Entry 9BX6 (electron microscopy, 3.44 A resolution); this record covers chains A and C of the 4 polymer chains in the assembly.

# Chain A
Protein: Ribonucleoside-diphosphate reductase subunit alpha
Source organism: Bacillus subtilis
Notes: EC 1.17.4.1
Reference sequence: P50620 (RIR1_BACSU); numbering as in UniProt (aligned over 1-700)
Sequence (700 residues; row label = number of the first residue in the row):
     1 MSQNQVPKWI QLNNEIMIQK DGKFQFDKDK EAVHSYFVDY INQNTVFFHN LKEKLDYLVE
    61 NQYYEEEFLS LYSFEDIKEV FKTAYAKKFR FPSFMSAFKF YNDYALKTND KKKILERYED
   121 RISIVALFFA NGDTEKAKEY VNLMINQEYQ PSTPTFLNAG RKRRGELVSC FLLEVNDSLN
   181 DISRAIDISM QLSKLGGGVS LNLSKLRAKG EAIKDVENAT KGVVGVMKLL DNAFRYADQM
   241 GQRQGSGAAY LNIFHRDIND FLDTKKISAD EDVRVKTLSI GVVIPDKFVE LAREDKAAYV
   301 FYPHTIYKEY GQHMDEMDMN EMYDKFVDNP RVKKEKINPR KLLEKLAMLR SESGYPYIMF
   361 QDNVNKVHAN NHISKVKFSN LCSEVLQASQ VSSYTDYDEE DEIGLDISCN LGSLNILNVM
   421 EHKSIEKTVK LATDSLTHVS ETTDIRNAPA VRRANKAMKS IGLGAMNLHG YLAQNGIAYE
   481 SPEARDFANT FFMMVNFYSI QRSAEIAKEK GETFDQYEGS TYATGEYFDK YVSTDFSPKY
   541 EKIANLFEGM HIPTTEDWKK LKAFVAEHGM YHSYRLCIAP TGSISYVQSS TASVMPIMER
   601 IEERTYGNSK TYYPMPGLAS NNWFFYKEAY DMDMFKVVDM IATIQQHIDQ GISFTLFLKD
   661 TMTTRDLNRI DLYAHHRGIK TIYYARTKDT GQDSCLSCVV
Disordered / not traced: 1-5, 689-700
UniProt features mapped onto this chain:
  - active site: Asn380 (Proton acceptor), Cys382 (Cysteine radical intermediate), Glu384 (Proton acceptor)
  - binding site (substrate): Thr153, Ser169, Cys170, Gly198, Asn380 to Glu384, Pro580 to Ile584
  - site: Cys170 (Important for hydrogen atom transfer), Asp177 (Allosteric effector binding), Arg207 (Allosteric effector binding), Cys409 (Important for hydrogen atom transfer), Tyr683 (Important for electron transfer), Tyr684 (Important for electron transfer), Cys695 (Interacts with thioredoxin/glutaredoxin), Cys698 (Interacts with thioredoxin/glutaredoxin)
  - mutagenesis: His255 (H255Y: In ts-A 73; temperature-sensitive lethal mutation)
Ligand contacts:
  - ATP (adenosine-5'-triphosphate): Lys30, Val33, His34, Phe37, Val38, Asn42, Phe89, Arg90, Phe91, Arg117
  - dTTP (TTP), molecule 1: Asp177, Ser178, Leu179, Ile182, Leu206, Arg207, Ala212, Ile213, Lys214, Ala219, Thr220, Lys221, His304
  - dTTP (TTP), molecule 2: Lys194, Tyr236, Ala237, Asp238
From the paper describing this entry:
  - catalytic residues: Cys382 (citing earlier work)

# Chain C
Protein: Ribonucleoside-diphosphate reductase subunit beta
Source organism: Bacillus subtilis
Notes: EC 1.17.4.1
Reference sequence: P50621 (RIR2_BACSU); residues 1-329 here = UniProt positions 1-329
Sequence (350 residues; each row starts with the number of its first residue; numbers below 1 keep their minus sign (Met-20 is residue -20)):
   -20 MGSSHHHHHH SSGLVPRGSH MMTKIYDAAN WSKHEDDFTQ MFYNQNVKQF WLPEEIALNG
    40 DLLTWKYLGK NEQDTYMKVL AGLTLLDTEQ GNTGMPIVAE HVDGHQRKAV LNFMAMMENA
   100 VHAKSYSNIF MTLAPTETIN EVFEWVKQNK YLQKKAQMIV GLYKAIQKDD EISLFKAMVA
   160 SVYLESFLFY SGFYYPLYFY GQGKLMQSGE IINLILRDEA IHGVYVGLLA QEIYNKQTEE
   220 KKAELREFAI DLLNQLYENE LEYTEDLYDQ VGLSHDVKKF IRYNANKALM NLGFDPYFEE
   280 EDINPIVLNG LNTKTKSHDF FSMKGNGYKK ATVEPLKDDD FYFEDEKEQI
Disordered / not traced: -20 to 15, 291-310, 323-329
Construct notes: initiating methionine (-20); expression tag (-19 to 0)
UniProt features mapped onto this chain:
  - active site: Tyr105
  - binding site (Fe cation): Asp66, Glu97, His101, Glu164, Glu198, His201
Bound ions: Mn2+ site 1: Asp66, Glu97, His101, Glu198; Mn2+ site 2: Glu97, Glu164, Glu198, His201

# How chain A and chain C interact
Contacting residue pairs (27):
  Ala292(A) - Phe320(C)
  Arg293(A) - Phe320(C)
  Arg293(A) - Tyr321(C)
  Arg340(A) - Leu315(C)  hydrogen bond (side chain-backbone)
  Arg340(A) - Lys316(C)
  Arg340(A) - Asp317(C)  salt bridge
  Arg340(A) - Phe320(C)
  Leu343(A) - Phe320(C)  hydrophobic
  Glu344(A) - Pro314(C)
  Glu344(A) - Leu315(C)  hydrogen bond (side chain-backbone)
  Thr663(A) - Thr311(C)
  Thr663(A) - Glu313(C)  hydrogen bond
  Thr664(A) - Thr311(C)  hydrogen bond (backbone-backbone)
  Thr664(A) - Val312(C)
  Thr664(A) - Glu313(C)  hydrogen bond (side chain-backbone)
  Arg665(A) - Glu313(C)
  Arg665(A) - Pro314(C)
  Arg665(A) - Lys316(C)
  Arg665(A) - Asp319(C)  salt bridge
  Asn668(A) - Leu315(C)
  Arg669(A) - Asp319(C)
  Arg669(A) - Phe322(C)
  Leu672(A) - Asp319(C)
  Leu672(A) - Phe320(C)  hydrophobic
  Leu672(A) - Phe322(C)
  Tyr673(A) - Phe322(C)
  His676(A) - Phe322(C)
Interface residues without a listed pair, chain A (16 interface residues in all): Val289, Phe635, Asp666
Interface residues without a listed pair, chain C (12 interface residues in all): Asp318

# Overview
The interface between chain A and chain C involves 16 residues on one side and 12 on the other, with 5
hydrogen bonds and 2 salt bridges. Polar pairs include Arg340(A)-Asp317(C), Arg665(A)-Asp319(C) and
Arg340(A)-Leu315(C). Bound to chain A: dTTP and ATP. From the paper: the catalytic residue Cys382(A).
Chain A is Ribonucleoside-diphosphate reductase subunit alpha and chain C is Ribonucleoside-diphosphate
reductase subunit beta, both from Bacillus subtilis; the structure, Class 9 model for preturnover condition of
Bacillus subtilis ribonucleotide reductase complex, was determined by electron microscopy together with 9BW3,
9BWX, 9BX2, 9BX3, 9BX8, 9BX9 and 39 further entries from the same study.
